PDB entry 2XWB | X-ray diffraction, 3.49 A resolution | chains A and F of the 4 polymer chains in the assembly

# Chain A
Protein: Complement C3B beta chain
Source organism: Homo sapiens
UniProt: P01024 (CO3_HUMAN); residues 1-642 here correspond to UniProt positions 23-664 (UniProt number = residue number + 22)
Sequence (642 residues; numbered 1 to 642; the number before each row is that of its first residue):
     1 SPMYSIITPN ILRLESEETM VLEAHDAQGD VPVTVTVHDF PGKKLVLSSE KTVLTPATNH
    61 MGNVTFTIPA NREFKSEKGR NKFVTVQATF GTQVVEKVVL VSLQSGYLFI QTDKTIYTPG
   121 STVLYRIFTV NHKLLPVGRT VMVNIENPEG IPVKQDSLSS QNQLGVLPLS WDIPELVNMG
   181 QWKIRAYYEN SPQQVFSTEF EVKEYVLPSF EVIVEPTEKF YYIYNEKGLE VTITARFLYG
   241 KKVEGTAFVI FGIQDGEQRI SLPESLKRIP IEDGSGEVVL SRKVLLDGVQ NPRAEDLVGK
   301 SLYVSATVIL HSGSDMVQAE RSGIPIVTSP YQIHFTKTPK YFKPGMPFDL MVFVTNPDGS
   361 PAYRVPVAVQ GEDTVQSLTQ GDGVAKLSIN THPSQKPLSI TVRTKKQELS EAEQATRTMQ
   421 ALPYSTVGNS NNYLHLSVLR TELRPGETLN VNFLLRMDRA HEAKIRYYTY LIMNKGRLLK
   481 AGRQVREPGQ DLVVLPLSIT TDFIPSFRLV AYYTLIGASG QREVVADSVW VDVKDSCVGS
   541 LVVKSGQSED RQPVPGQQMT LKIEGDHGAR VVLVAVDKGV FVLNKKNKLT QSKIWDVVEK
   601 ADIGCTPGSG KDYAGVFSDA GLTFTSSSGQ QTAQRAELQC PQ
Unresolved in the structure: 76-77
Swiss-Prot annotation at these positions:
  - site: Ser519, Gly520 (Microbial infection: Cleavage)
  - modified residue (Phosphoserine): Ser16, Ser48, Ser275, Ser281
  - glycosylation: Asn63 (N-linked (GlcNAc...) asparagine)
Disulfides: Cys605-Cys640
Glycans and other covalent adducts: N-acetylglucosamine (NAG) linked to Asn63
Metal / ion sites: Mg2+: Asp532, Val533, Asp535

# Chain F
Protein: Complement factor B
Source organism: Homo sapiens
Notes: EC 3.4.21.47
UniProt: P00751 (CFAB_HUMAN); residues 10-739 here correspond to UniProt positions 35-764 (UniProt number = residue number + 25)
Sequence (732 residues; numbered 10 to 741; the number before each row is that of its first residue):
    10 GSCSLEGVEI KGGSFRLLQE GQALEYVCPS GFYPYPVQTR TCRSTGSWST LKTQDQKTVR
    70 KAECRAIHCP RPHDFENGEY WPRSPYYNVS DEISFHCYDG YTLRGSANRT CQVNGRWSGQ
   130 TAICDNGAGY CSNPGIPIGT RKVGSQYRLE DSVTYHCSRG LTLRGSQRRT CQEGGSWSGT
   190 EPSCQDSFMY DTPQEVAEAF LSSLTETIEG VDAEDGHGPG EQQKRKIVLD PSGSMNIYLV
   250 LDGSGSIGAS DFTGAKKCLV NLIEKVASYG VKPRYGLVTY ATYPKIWVKV SEADSSNADW
   310 VTKQLNEINY EDHKLKSGTN TKKALQAVYS MMSWPDDVPP EGWNRTRHVI ILMTDGLHNM
   370 GGDPITVIDE IRDLLYIGKD RKNPREDYLD VYVFGVGPLV NQVNINALAS KKDNEQHVFK
   430 VKDMENLEDV FYQMIDESQS LSLCGMVWEH RKGTDYHKQP WQAKISVIRP SKGHESCMGA
   490 VVSEYFVLTA AHCFTVDDKE HSIKVSVGGE KRDLEIEVVL FHPNYNINGK KEAGIPEFYD
   550 YDVALIKLKN KLKYGQTIRP ICLPCTEGTT RALRLPPTTT CQQQKEELLP AQDIKALFVS
   610 EEEKKLTRKE VYIKNGDKKG SCERDAQYAP GYDKVKDISE VVTPRFLCTG GVSPYADPNT
   670 CRGDSGGPLI VHKRSRFIQV GVISWGVVDV CKNQKRQKQV PAHARDFHIN LFQVLPWLKE
   730 KLQDEDLGFL AA
Unresolved in the structure: 224-239, 346-347
Construct notes: engineered mutation Gly254 (Asp279 in P00751), Asp260 (Asn285 in P00751); expression tag (740-741)
Swiss-Prot annotation at these positions:
  - active site (Charge relay system): His501, Asp551, Ser674
  - binding site (Mg(2+)): Ser253, Ser255, Thr328
  - binding site (Mn(2+)): Ser253, Ser255, Thr328
  - site: Arg234, Lys235 (Cleavage)
  - glycosylation: Asn97 (N-linked (GlcNAc...) asparagine), Asn117 (N-linked (GlcNAc...) asparagine), Lys266 (N-linked (Glc) (glycation) lysine), Asn353 (N-linked (GlcNAc...) asparagine)
Disulfides: Cys12-Cys51, Cys37-Cys73, Cys78-Cys120, Cys106-Cys133, Cys140-Cys180, Cys166-Cys193, Cys453-Cys571, Cys486-Cys502, Cys574-Cys590, Cys631-Cys657, Cys670-Cys700
Glycans and other covalent adducts: N-acetylglucosamine (NAG) linked to Asn97, Asn117, Asn353
Metal / ion sites: Mg2+: Ser253, Ser255, Thr328 (shared with 1 residue of chain B)
From the paper describing this entry:
  - conformationally variable residues (helix shift): Gln442 to Glu446
  - mutagenesis - E230A: decreased catalytic activity with Complement factor D

# How chain A and chain F interact
Contacting residue pairs - 17 pairs, chain A then chain F:
  Gly120(A) - Ser154(F)  hydrogen bond (backbone-side chain)
  Thr122(A) - Tyr110(F)
  Leu124(A) - Tyr110(F)  hydrophobic
  Arg126(A) - Asp108(F)  salt bridge
  Thr140(A) - Arg633(F)
  Asp156(A) - Asp626(F)
  Ser157(A) - Ser630(F)  hydrogen bond (backbone-side chain)
  Ser157(A) - Arg633(F)  hydrogen bond (backbone-side chain)
  Leu158(A) - Arg633(F)
  Ser159(A) - Arg633(F)
  Pro168(A) - Asp108(F)
  Pro168(A) - Gly109(F)
  Ser170(A) - Tyr110(F)
  Ser170(A) - Asn135(F)
  Asp172(A) - Asn135(F)  hydrogen bond
  Pro174(A) - Gln155(F)
  Glu175(A) - Gln155(F)  hydrogen bond (backbone-side chain)
Other interface residues (no listed pair), chain A (17 interface residues in all): Arg72, Leu176, Val572
Other interface residues (no listed pair), chain F (11 interface residues in all): Tyr107, Asp642

# Overview
Chain A and chain F form an interface of 17 and 11 residues respectively; the contacts include 5 hydrogen
bonds and 1 salt bridge. Among the polar pairs are Arg126(A)-Asp108(F), Gly120(A)-Ser154(F) and
Ser157(A)-Ser630(F). The paper reports that E230A of chain F reduces catalytic activity with Complement factor
D; conformational variability at Gln442(F).
Here chain A is Complement C3B beta chain and chain F is Complement factor B, both from Homo sapiens. Entry
2XWB (Crystal Structure of Complement C3b in complex with Factors B and D) was determined by X-ray diffraction
together with 2XW9, 2XWA and 2XWJ from the same study.
